Entry 1IBM (X-ray diffraction, 3.31 A resolution); this record covers chains A and M of the 24 polymer chains in the assembly.

[Chain A]
Molecule: 16S ribosomal RNA
From: Thermus thermophilus
Sequence (1522 nucleotides; row label = number of the first residue in the row; note: 42 numbers in that range are skipped by the numbering (no residue carries them; nothing is unmodelled there); a row labelled like 190A-190L holds insertion residues (190A, then the next letters in order); numbering starts at 0):
     0 UUUGUUGGAG AGUUUGAUCC UGGCUCAGGG UGAACGCUGG CGGCGUGCCU AAGACAUGCA
    60 AGUCGUGCGG G
    73 CCGCGGGGUU UU
    88 ACUCCG
    95 UGGUC
   101 AGCGGCGGAC GGGUGAGUAA CGCGUGGGU
  129A G
   130 ACCUACCCGG AAGAGGGGGA CAACCCGGGG AAACUCGGGC UAAUCCCCCA UGUGGACCCG
   190 C
190A-190L CCCUUGGGGUGU
   191 GUCCAAAGGG CUUU
   216 GCCCGCUUCC GGAUGGGCCC GCGUCCCAUC AGCUAGUUGG UGGGGUAAUG GCCCACCAAG
   276 GCGACGACGG GUAGCCGGUC UGAGAGGAUG GCCGGCCACA GGGGCACUGA GACACGGGCC
   336 CCACUCCUAC GGGAGGCAGC AGUUAGGAAU CUUCCGCAAU GGGCGCAAGC CUGACGGAGC
   396 GACGCCGCUU GGAGGAAGAA GCCCUUCGGG GUGUAAACUC CUGAA
   442 CCCGGGACGA AACCCCCGAC GA
   474 GGGGACUGAC GGUACCGGG
   494 GUAAUAGCGC CGGCCAACUC CGUGCCAGCA GCCGCGGUAA UACGGAGGGC GCGAGCGUUA
   554 CCCGGAUUCA CUGGGCGUAA AGGGCGUGUA GGCGGCCUGG GGCGUCCCAU GUGAAAGACC
   614 ACGGCUCAAC CGUGGGGGAG CGUGGGAUAC GCUCAGGCUA GACGGUGGGA GAGGGUGGUG
   674 GAAUUCCCGG AGUAGCGGUG AAAUGCGCAG AUACCGGGAG GAACGCCGAU GGCGAAGGCA
   734 GCCACCUGGU CCACCCGUGA CGCUGAGGCG CGAAAGCGUG GGGAGCAAAC CGGAUUAGAU
   794 ACCCGGGUAG UCCACGCCCU AAACGAUGCG CGCUAGGUCU CUGGGUCU
   848 CCUGGGGGCC GAAGCUAACG CGUUAAGCGC GCCGCCUGGG GAGUACGGCC GCAAGGCUGA
   908 AACUCAAAGG AAUUGACGGG GGCCCGCACA AGCGGUGGAG CAUGUGGUUU AAUUCGAAGC
   968 AACGCGAAGA ACCUUACCAG GCCUUGACAU GCUAGG
 1003A G
  1004 AACCCGGGUG AAAGCCUGGG GUGCCCC
1030A-1030D GCGA
  1031 GGGGAGCCCU AGCACAGGUG CUGCAUGGCC GUCGUCAGCU CGUGCCGUGA GGUGUUGGGU
  1091 UAAGUCCCGC AACGAGCGCA ACCCCCGCCG UUAGUUGCCA GCGGUUCGGC CGGGCACUCU
  1151 AACGGGACUG CCCGCGAAA
  1171 GCGGGAGGAA GGAGGGGACG ACGUCUGGUC AGCAUGGCCC UUACGGCCUG GGCGACACAC
  1231 GUGCUACAAU GCCCACUACA AAGCGAUGCC ACCCGGCAAC GGGGAGCUAA UCGCAAAAAG
  1291 GUGGGCCCAG UUCGGAUUGG GGUCUGCAAC CCGACCCCAU GAAGCCGGAA UCGCUAGUAA
  1351 UCGCGGAUCA G
 1361A C
  1362 CAUGCCGCGG UGAAUACGUU CCCGGGCCUU GUACACACCG CCCGUCACGC CAUGGGAGCG
  1422 GGCUCUACCC GAAGUCGCCG GG
  1446 AGCCUACGGG
  1459 CAGGCGCCGA GGGUAGGGCC CGUGACUGGG GCGAAGUCGU AACAAGGUAG CUGUACCGGA
  1519 AGGUGCGGCU GGAUCACCUC CUUUCU
Not modelled in the structure: 0-4, 1535-1544
Bound ions: Mg2+ site 1: U12, G22; Mg2+ site 2: U12, C526, G527; Mg2+ site 3: G15, U920; Mg2+ site 4 near G21 (its only coordinating residue here); Mg2+ site 5: G61, G105; Mg2+ site 6: G69, G70, U98; Mg2+ site 7: A109, G331; Mg2+ site 8: A116, G117, G289; Mg2+ site 9: C174, C175; Mg2+ site 10: G181, G183; Mg2+ site 11: U182, G183; Mg2+ site 12 near A195 (its only coordinating residue here); 64 more Mg2+ sites not listed

[Chain M]
Name: 30S ribosomal protein S13
From: Thermus thermophilus
Sequence (126 residues; each row starts with the number of its first residue):
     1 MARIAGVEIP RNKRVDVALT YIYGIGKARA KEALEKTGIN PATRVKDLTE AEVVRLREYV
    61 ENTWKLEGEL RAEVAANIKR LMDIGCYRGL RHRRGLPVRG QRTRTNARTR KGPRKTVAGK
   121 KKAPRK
Not modelled in the structure: 1, 120-126

[How chain A and chain M interact]
Contacting residue pairs - 87 pairs, chain A then chain M:
  A946(A) - Arg114(M)  salt bridge to the phosphate
  G947(A) - Arg108(M)  phosphate contact
  G947(A) - Thr109(M)  phosphate contact
  G947(A) - Arg114(M)  salt bridge to the phosphate
  C948(A) - Asn106(M)  hydrogen bond to the base
  C948(A) - Ala107(M)  hydrogen bond to the phosphate
  C948(A) - Arg108(M)  hydrogen bond to the phosphate
  C948(A) - Thr109(M)  hydrogen bond to the phosphate
  A949(A) - Gln101(M)  phosphate contact
  A949(A) - Arg102(M)  phosphate contact
  A949(A) - Asn106(M)  hydrogen bond to the base
  U950(A) - Arg102(M)  salt bridge to the phosphate
  U950(A) - Thr105(M)  hydrogen bond to the base
  U950(A) - Asn106(M)  hydrogen bond to the base
  G951(A) - Arg102(M)  salt bridge to the phosphate
  G951(A) - Thr105(M)  base contact
  U952(A) - Arg104(M)  hydrogen bond to the base
  U952(A) - Thr105(M)  base contact
  G953(A) - Arg104(M)  salt bridge to the phosphate
  G954(A) - Arg104(M)  hydrogen bond to the base
  A1225(A) - Arg102(M)  phosphate contact
  A1225(A) - Thr103(M)  sugar contact
  C1226(A) - Arg91(M)  salt bridge to the phosphate
  C1226(A) - Leu96(M)  phosphate contact
  C1226(A) - Thr103(M)  hydrogen bond to the phosphate
  C1226(A) - Arg104(M)  base contact
  C1226(A) - Lys111(M)  hydrogen bond to the phosphate
  A1227(A) - Leu96(M)  phosphate contact
  A1227(A) - Lys111(M)  phosphate contact
  A1227(A) - Lys115(M)  hydrogen bond to the sugar
  C1228(A) - Arg104(M)  hydrogen bond to the base
  C1228(A) - Arg108(M)  salt bridge to the phosphate
  C1228(A) - Lys111(M)  salt bridge to the phosphate
  C1228(A) - Pro113(M)  phosphate contact
  C1228(A) - Lys115(M)  hydrogen bond to the phosphate
  C1228(A) - Thr116(M)  phosphate contact
  C1228(A) - Val117(M)  sugar contact
  A1229(A) - Arg104(M)  base contact
  A1229(A) - Thr105(M)  base contact
  A1229(A) - Arg114(M)  phosphate contact
  A1229(A) - Thr116(M)  hydrogen bond to the phosphate
  C1230(A) - Thr105(M)  base contact
  G1295(A) - Arg14(M)  sugar contact
  C1296(A) - Arg44(M)  salt bridge to the phosphate
  C1297(A) - Lys13(M)  phosphate contact
  C1297(A) - Arg44(M)  salt bridge to the phosphate
  U1302(A) - Lys13(M)  phosphate contact
  U1302(A) - Arg14(M)  base contact
  U1302(A) - Val17(M)  base contact
  U1302(A) - Tyr21(M)  phosphate contact
  A1306(A) - Thr109(M)  hydrogen bond to the sugar
  U1307(A) - Gln101(M)  hydrogen bond to the phosphate
  U1307(A) - Thr109(M)  sugar contact
  U1307(A) - Arg110(M)  phosphate contact
  U1308(A) - His92(M)  hydrogen bond to the phosphate
  U1308(A) - Pro97(M)  phosphate contact
  U1308(A) - Val98(M)  hydrogen bond to the phosphate
  U1308(A) - Arg99(M)  phosphate contact
  U1308(A) - Gln101(M)  hydrogen bond to the phosphate
  U1308(A) - Arg110(M)  salt bridge to the phosphate
  G1309(A) - Val74(M)  sugar contact
  G1309(A) - Asn77(M)  hydrogen bond to the phosphate
  G1309(A) - Ile78(M)  sugar contact
  G1309(A) - Leu81(M)  phosphate contact
  G1309(A) - Arg88(M)  salt bridge to the phosphate
  G1309(A) - His92(M)  salt bridge to the phosphate
  G1309(A) - Arg99(M)  salt bridge to the phosphate
  G1310(A) - Asn77(M)  hydrogen bond to the phosphate
  G1310(A) - Arg80(M)  salt bridge to the phosphate
  G1310(A) - Arg88(M)  salt bridge to the phosphate
  C1320(A) - Tyr87(M)  sugar contact
  C1321(A) - Tyr87(M)  sugar contact
  C1322(A) - Gly100(M)  sugar contact
  G1323(A) - Gly100(M)  phosphate contact
  C1328(A) - Ala28(M)  phosphate contact
  C1328(A) - Arg29(M)  hydrogen bond to the sugar
  A1329(A) - Tyr23(M)  phosphate contact
  A1329(A) - Gly24(M)  phosphate contact
  A1329(A) - Ile25(M)  hydrogen bond to the phosphate
  A1329(A) - Gly26(M)  hydrogen bond to the phosphate
  A1329(A) - Ala28(M)  hydrogen bond to the phosphate
  A1329(A) - Arg29(M)  hydrogen bond to the phosphate
  A1329(A) - Leu70(M)  sugar contact
  U1330(A) - Ile22(M)  phosphate contact
  U1330(A) - Tyr23(M)  phosphate contact
  U1330(A) - Ile25(M)  hydrogen bond to the phosphate
  U1330(A) - Gly26(M)  phosphate contact
Interface residues without a listed pair, chain A (34 interface residues in all): G1224, G1331, A1332
Interface residues without a listed pair, chain M (45 interface residues in all): Thr20, Lys27

[Overview]
34 residues of chain A face 45 of chain M across their interface, with 28 hydrogen bonds and 16 salt bridges.
Among the polar pairs are C948(A)-Asn106(M), A949(A)-Asn106(M) and U950(A)-Thr105(M). U12(A) and G22(A) form
the Mg2+ site 1.
Here chain A is 16S ribosomal RNA and chain M is 30S ribosomal protein S13, both from Thermus thermophilus.
Entry 1IBM (Structure of the thermus thermophilus 30S ribosomal subunit in complex with a messenger RNA
fragment and ...) was determined by X-ray diffraction together with 1IBK and 1IBL from the same study.
